PDB entry 3E6H | X-ray diffraction, 2.10 A resolution | chains A and B of the 3 polymer chains in the assembly

# Chain A
Name: H-2 class I histocompatibility antigen, D-D alpha chain
From: Mus musculus
Notes: fragment: extracellular domains
UniProtKB: P01900 (HA12_MOUSE); residues 2-275 here correspond to UniProt positions 26-299 (UniProt number = residue number + 24)
Sequence (275 residues; each row starts with the number of its first residue):
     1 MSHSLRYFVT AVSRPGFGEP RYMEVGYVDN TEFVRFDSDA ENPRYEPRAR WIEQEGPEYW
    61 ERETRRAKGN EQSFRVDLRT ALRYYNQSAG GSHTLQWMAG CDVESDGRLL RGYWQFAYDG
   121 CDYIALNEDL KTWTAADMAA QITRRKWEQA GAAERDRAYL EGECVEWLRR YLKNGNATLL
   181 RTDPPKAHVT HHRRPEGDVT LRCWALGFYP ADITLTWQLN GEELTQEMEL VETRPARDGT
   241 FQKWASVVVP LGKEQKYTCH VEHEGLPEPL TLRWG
Unresolved in the structure: 1
Construct notes: expression tag (1)
Curated features (UniProtKB/Swiss-Prot):
  - region: Gly-275 (Connecting peptide)
  - glycosylation (N-linked (GlcNAc...) asparagine): Asn-86, Asn-176
Disulfides: Cys-101/Cys-164, Cys-203/Cys-259

# Chain B
Name: Putative uncharacterized protein
From: Mus musculus
Notes: fragment: extracellular domain
UniProtKB: Q91XJ8 (Q91XJ8_MOUSE); residues 1-99 here correspond to UniProt positions 21-119 (UniProt number = residue number + 20)
Sequence (100 residues; each row starts with the number of its first residue; numbering starts at 0):
     0 MIQKTPQIQV YSRHPPENGK PNILNCYVTQ FHPPHIEIQM LKNGKKIPKV EMSDMSFSKD
    60 WSFYILAHTE FTPTETDTYA CRVKHASMAE PKTVYWDRDM
Unresolved in the structure: 0
Construct notes: expression tag (0)
Disulfides: Cys-25/Cys-80

# How chain A and chain B interact
Pairs across the interface (47):
  Phe-8(A) with Ser-55(B); Phe-56(B), hydrophobic
  Val-9(A) with Phe-56(B)
  Thr-10(A) with Phe-56(B); Phe-62(B)
  Val-12(A) with Pro-33(B), hydrophobic
  Met-23(A) with Met-54(B), hydrophobic
  Val-25(A) with Met-54(B)
  Tyr-27(A) with Ser-55(B); Tyr-63(B)
  Glu-32(A) with Asp-53(B)
  Arg-35(A) with Asp-53(B), salt bridge
  Arg-48(A) with Asp-53(B), salt bridge
  Thr-94(A) with Pro-33(B)
  Gln-96(A) with His-31(B), hydrogen bond; Phe-56(B); Trp-60(B), hydrogen bond (side chain-backbone); Phe-62(B)
  Trp-97(A) with Phe-56(B)
  Gln-115(A) with Trp-60(B)
  Phe-116(A) with Trp-60(B)
  Ala-117(A) with Trp-60(B), hydrophobic
  Asp-119(A) with Ile-1(B); His-31(B)
  Gly-120(A) with His-31(B), hydrogen bond (backbone-side chain)
  Cys-121(A) with Ile-1(B), hydrophobic
  Asp-122(A) with Trp-60(B), hydrogen bond
  His-188(A) with Pro-14(B)
  Thr-190(A) with Pro-14(B); Met-99(B), hydrogen bond (side chain-backbone)
  His-192(A) with Asp-98(B)
  Arg-202(A) with Tyr-10(B); Met-99(B)
  Trp-204(A) with Ser-11(B); Arg-12(B); His-13(B); Pro-14(B); Met-99(B), hydrophobic
  Leu-206(A) with Arg-12(B)
  Val-231(A) with Gln-8(B)
  Arg-234(A) with Gln-8(B); Tyr-10(B), hydrogen bond; Tyr-26(B)
  Pro-235(A) with Leu-65(B)
  Gln-242(A) with Ser-11(B); Arg-12(B)
  Trp-244(A) with Tyr-10(B), hydrophobic
Interface residues without a listed pair, chain A (38 interface residues in all): Arg-6, Met-98, Tyr-113, Gly-207, Glu-232, Ala-236, Arg-237
Interface residues without a listed pair, chain B (26 interface residues in all): Pro-15, Pro-32, Lys-58, Asp-59, His-67, Asp-96

# Summary
38 residues of chain A and 26 residues of chain B are in contact, with 6 hydrogen bonds and 2 salt bridges.
Among the polar pairs are Arg-35(A)/Asp-53(B), Arg-48(A)/Asp-53(B) and Gln-96(A)/His-31(B).
Chain A is H-2 class I histocompatibility antigen, D-D alpha chain and chain B is Putative uncharacterized
protein, both from Mus musculus; the structure, MHC CLASS I H-2Dd heavy chain complexed with Beta-2
Microglobulin and a variant peptide, PI10, from ..., was determined by X-ray diffraction together with 3E6F
from the same study.
